1W3X - chain A; structure by X-ray diffraction, 1.46 A resolution.

[Chain A]
Protein: Isopenicillin N synthetase
Organism: Emericella nidulans (strain FGSC A4 / ATCC 38163 / CBS 112.46 / NRRL 194 / M139)
Notes: EC 1.21.3.1
Reference sequence: P05326 (IPNS_EMENI); residues 1-331 here = UniProt positions 1-331
Sequence (331 residues; numbered 1 to 331; the number before each row is that of its first residue):
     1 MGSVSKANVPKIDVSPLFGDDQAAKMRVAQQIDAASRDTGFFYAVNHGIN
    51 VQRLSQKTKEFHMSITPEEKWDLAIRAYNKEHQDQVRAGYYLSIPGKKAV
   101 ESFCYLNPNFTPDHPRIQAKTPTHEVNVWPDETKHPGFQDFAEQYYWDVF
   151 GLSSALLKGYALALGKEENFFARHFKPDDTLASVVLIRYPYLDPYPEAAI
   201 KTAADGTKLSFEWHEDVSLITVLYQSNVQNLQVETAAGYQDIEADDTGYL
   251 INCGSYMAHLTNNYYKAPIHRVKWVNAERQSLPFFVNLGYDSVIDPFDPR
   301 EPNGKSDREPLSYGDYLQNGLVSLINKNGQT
Unresolved in the structure: 1-2
Bound ions: Fe2+: H214, D216, H270 (together with W2X)
Residues lining bound ligands: W2X (n~6~-[(1R)-1-({[(1R,2R)-1-carboxy-3-hydroxy-2-methylpropyl]oxy}carbonyl)-2-mercaptoprop-2-en-1-yl]-6-oxo-L-lysine): R87, Y91, C104, S183, V185, I187, Y189, F211, H214, D216, L223, Q225, L231, H270, V272, S281, P283, F285, L321, L324, T331
Curated features (UniProtKB/Swiss-Prot):
  - binding site (isopenicillin N): R87, Y91, S183, Y189, S281
  - binding site (N-[(5S)-5-amino-5-carboxypentanoyl]-L-cysteinyl-D-valine): R87, Y91, S183, Y189, H214, D216, S281
  - binding site (Fe(2+)): H214, D216, H270
  - binding site (2-oxoglutarate): R279
  - site: F211 (Transition state stabilizer)
  - mutagenesis: K98 (K98E: Strongly reduced the catalytic activity), L223 (L223I/V: Strongly reduced the catalytic activity), L231 (L231I/V: Strongly reduced the catalytic activity; L231T: Abolishes the catalytic activity), V272 (V272T: Strongly reduced the catalytic activity), P283 (P283A/I/V: Strongly reduced the catalytic activity; P283L: Abolishes the catalytic activity)

[Overview]
Bound to chain A: compound W2X. H214, D216 and H270 form the Fe2+ site. UniProt lists 5 isopenicillin
N-binding residues, 7 N-[(5S)-5-amino-5-carboxypentanoyl]-L-cysteinyl-D-valine-binding residues, 3
Fe2+-binding residues and residue binding 2-oxoglutarate R279.
Chain A is Isopenicillin N synthetase (Emericella nidulans (strain FGSC A4 / ATCC 38163 / CBS 112.46 / NRRL
194 / M139)); the structure, Isopenicillin N synthase d-(L-a-aminoadipoyl)-(3R)-methyl-L-cysteine
D-a-hydroxyisovaleryl ester complex (Oxygen exposed 5 minutes 20 bar), was determined by X-ray diffraction
together with 1W3V from the same study.
